PDB entry 5YPR | X-ray diffraction, 2.35 A resolution | chains A and B

Chain A:
Molecule: Disks large homolog 4
From: Rattus norvegicus
UniProtKB: P31016 (DLG4_RAT); residue numbers follow UniProt; this construct covers 426-721
Amino-acid sequence (318 residues; numbered 404 to 721; the number before each row is that of its first residue):
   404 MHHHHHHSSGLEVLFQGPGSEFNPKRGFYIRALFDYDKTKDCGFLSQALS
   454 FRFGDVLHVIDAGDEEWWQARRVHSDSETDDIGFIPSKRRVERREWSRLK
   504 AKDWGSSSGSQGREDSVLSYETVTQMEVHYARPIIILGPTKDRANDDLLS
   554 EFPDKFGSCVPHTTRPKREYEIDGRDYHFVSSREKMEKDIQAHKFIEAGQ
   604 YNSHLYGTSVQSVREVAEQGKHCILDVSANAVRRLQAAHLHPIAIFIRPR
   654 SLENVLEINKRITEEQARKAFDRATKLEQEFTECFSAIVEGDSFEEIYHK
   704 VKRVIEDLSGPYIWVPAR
Not modelled in the structure: 404-428, 478-483, 499-518
Disulfide bonds: Cys445 forms a disulfide with the same residue of a neighbouring copy of this chain
Construct notes: expression tag (404-425)
Swiss-Prot annotation at these positions:
  - modified residue: Ser449 (Phosphoserine), Ser480 (Phosphoserine), Tyr580 (Phosphotyrosine), Ser606 (Phosphoserine), Ser654 (Phosphoserine), Tyr715 (Phosphotyrosine)
From the paper describing this entry:
  - disease-associated variants - T611I: decreased binding to the full-length SAPAP3

Chain B:
Molecule: Synthesized GK inhibitor
Amino-acid sequence (16 residues; row label = number of the first residue in the row; numbers below 1 keep their minus sign (Arg-5 is residue -5)):
    -5 RIRREEYRRAINGQSF

How chain A and chain B interact:
Residue-residue contacts (45):
  Lys544(A) with Arg2(B)
  Asp545(A) with Arg-3(B), salt bridge; Arg2(B), salt bridge
  Asp549(A) with Arg-5(B)
  Leu552(A) with Ile-4(B), hydrophobic
  Ser561(A) with Ile-4(B)
  Cys562(A) with Arg-2(B)
  Val563(A) with Arg-2(B)
  Pro564(A) with Arg-2(B); Tyr1(B), hydrophobic
  Arg568(A) with Glu0(B), salt bridge
  Arg571(A) with Glu0(B), salt bridge
  Arg578(A) with Arg-2(B), hydrogen bond (backbone-side chain)
  Asp579(A) with Arg-2(B), hydrogen bond (backbone-side chain)
  Tyr580(A) with Arg-2(B); Glu0(B); Tyr1(B), hydrogen bond (side chain-backbone)
  Glu600(A) with Tyr1(B), hydrogen bond; Ile5(B)
  Ala601(A) with Ile5(B); Ser9(B); Phe10(B), hydrogen bond (backbone-backbone)
  Gly602(A) with Ala4(B); Ile5(B); Gln8(B); Ser9(B); Phe10(B)
  Gln603(A) with Ala4(B), hydrogen bond (backbone-backbone); Gln8(B), hydrogen bond (backbone-backbone); Phe10(B)
  Tyr604(A) with Glu0(B); Arg3(B), hydrogen bond; Ala4(B), hydrophobic
  Leu608(A) with Phe10(B), hydrophobic
  Tyr609(A) with Glu0(B); Tyr1(B), hydrophobic; Ala4(B), hydrophobic
  Gly610(A) with Tyr1(B)
  Thr611(A) with Tyr1(B), hydrogen bond
  Ile627(A) with Ile-4(B), hydrophobic
  Asp629(A) with Tyr1(B); Arg2(B), salt bridge
  Val630(A) with Tyr1(B)
  Ser631(A) with Ile5(B); Asn6(B)
Other interface residues (no listed pair), chain A (30 interface residues in all): Asn548, Glu574, Ile593, Arg637
From the paper, about this interface:
  - pairs named by the authors: Asp545(A)-Arg2(B) (salt bridge), Leu552(A)-Ile-4(B) (hydrophobic contact), Arg568(A)-Glu0(B), Arg571(A)-Glu0(B), Ile593(A)-Phe10(B) (hydrophobic contact), Ala601(A)-Phe10(B) (hydrophobic contact), Leu608(A)-Phe10(B) (hydrophobic contact), Tyr609(A)-Glu0(B), Ile627(A)-Ile-4(B) (hydrophobic contact)

Overview:
The interface between chain A and chain B involves 30 residues on one side and 14 on the other, with 9
hydrogen bonds and 5 salt bridges. Polar contacts include Asp545(A)-Arg-3(B), Asp545(A)-Arg2(B) and
Arg568(A)-Glu0(B). The paper describes a salt bridge between Asp545(A) and Arg2(B); hydrophobic contacts
between Leu552(A) and Ile-4(B), Ile593(A) and Phe10(B) and Ala601(A) and Phe10(B) among others; contacts
between Arg568(A) and Glu0(B), Arg571(A) and Glu0(B) and Tyr609(A) and Glu0(B). The paper reports that T611I
of chain A reduces binding to the full-length SAPAP3.
Chain A is Disks large homolog 4 (Rattus norvegicus) and chain B is Synthesized GK inhibitor; the structure,
Crystal Structure of PSD-95 SH3-GK domain in complex with a synthesized inhibitor, was determined by X-ray
diffraction together with 5YPO from the same study.
